4UW1 - chain A; structure by X-ray diffraction, 3.37 A resolution.

[Chain A]
Molecule: Tankyrase-1
From: Homo sapiens
Notes: EC 2.4.2.30; fragment: catalytic domain, residues 1091-1325
UniProt: O95271 (TNKS1_HUMAN); residue numbers follow UniProt; this construct covers 1091-1325
Chain sequence (258 residues; each row starts with the number of its first residue):
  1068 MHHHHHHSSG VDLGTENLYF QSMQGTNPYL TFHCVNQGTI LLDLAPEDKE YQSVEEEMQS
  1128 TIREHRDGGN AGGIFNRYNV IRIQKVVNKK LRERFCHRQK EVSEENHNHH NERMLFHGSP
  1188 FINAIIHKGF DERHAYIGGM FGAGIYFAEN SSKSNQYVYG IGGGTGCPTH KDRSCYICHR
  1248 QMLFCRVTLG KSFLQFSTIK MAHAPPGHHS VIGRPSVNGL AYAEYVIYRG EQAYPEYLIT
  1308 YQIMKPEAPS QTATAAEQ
Disordered / not traced: 1068-1104, 1314-1325
Sequence notes: expression tag (1068-1090); variant I1266 (Met in O95271)
Bound ions: Zn2+: C1234, H1237, C1242, C1245
Ligand contacts: 92R (3-{4-[(dimethylamino)methyl]phenyl}-5-methoxyisoquinolin-1(2H)-one): F1183, H1184, G1185, S1186, P1187, Y1203, Y1213, F1214, A1215, K1220, S1221, Y1224, I1228, E1291

[In short]
Ligands of chain A: compound 92R. The Zn2+ site is built by C1234, H1237, C1242 and C1245.
Chain A is Tankyrase-1 (Homo sapiens); the structure, X-ray crystal structure of human TNKS in complex with a
small molecule inhibitor, was determined by X-ray diffraction together with 4UUH from the same study.
